Entry 6V40 (X-ray diffraction, 2.10 A resolution); this record covers chains A and C.

[Chain A (and C)]
Name: PG_binding_3 domain-containing protein
Source organism: Salmonella typhi
Notes: chain C of this document is another copy of the same molecule, construct and numbering; everything in this record applies to it too
Reference sequence: Q8Z6A5 (Q8Z6A5_SALTI); residues 19-197 here correspond to UniProt positions 2-180 (UniProt number = residue number - 17)
Chain sequence (197 residues; each row starts with the number of its first residue):
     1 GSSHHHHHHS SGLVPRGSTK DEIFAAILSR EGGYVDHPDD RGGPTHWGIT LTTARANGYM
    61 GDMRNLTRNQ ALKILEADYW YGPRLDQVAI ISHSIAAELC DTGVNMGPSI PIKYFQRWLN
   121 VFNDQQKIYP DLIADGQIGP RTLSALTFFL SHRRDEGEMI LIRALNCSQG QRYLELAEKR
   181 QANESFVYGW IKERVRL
Disordered / not traced: 1-4 (chain C: 1-7)
Sequence notes: expression tag (1-18)
Small-molecule neighbours: 2,6-diaminopimelic acid (API): His-6, Asp-78, Gln-116, Ile-133, Asp-135, Gln-137, Ile-138, Gly-139, Pro-140, Arg-141, Thr-142
Reported in the primary citation:
  - catalytic residues: Glu-31, Asp-36, Thr-45
  - binding site for 2,6-diaminopimelic acid: Asp-135, Thr-142
  - specificity-determining residues: Ile-133, Gln-137, Gln-181, Asn-183

[Chain A / chain C interface]
Pairs across the interface (62; chain A residue first):
  Arg-117(A) / Leu-174(C)
  Arg-117(A) / Glu-178(C)  salt bridge
  Trp-118(A) / Gly-170(C)
  Trp-118(A) / Leu-174(C)  hydrophobic
  Trp-118(A) / Val-187(C)  hydrophobic
  Val-121(A) / Leu-174(C)  hydrophobic
  Val-121(A) / Glu-184(C)
  Phe-122(A) / Tyr-188(C)  hydrophobic
  Gln-125(A) / Arg-180(C)  hydrogen bond
  Gln-125(A) / Glu-184(C)
  Arg-153(A) / Tyr-188(C)
  Glu-156(A) / Tyr-188(C)  hydrogen bond
  Glu-156(A) / Lys-192(C)  salt bridge
  Gly-157(A) / Tyr-188(C)
  Ile-160(A) / Tyr-188(C)
  Ile-160(A) / Ile-191(C)  hydrophobic
  Ile-160(A) / Lys-192(C)
  Ile-160(A) / Val-195(C)  hydrophobic
  Arg-163(A) / Ile-191(C)
  Arg-163(A) / Val-195(C)
  Arg-163(A) / Arg-196(C)  hydrogen bond (side chain-backbone)
  Ala-164(A) / Ile-191(C)  hydrophobic
  Asn-166(A) / Cys-167(C)
  Cys-167(A) / Asn-166(C)
  Cys-167(A) / Cys-167(C)
  Ser-168(A) / Gln-171(C)  hydrogen bond
  Gly-170(A) / Trp-118(C)
  Gln-171(A) / Ser-168(C)  hydrogen bond
  Gln-171(A) / Gln-171(C)
  Leu-174(A) / Arg-117(C)
  Leu-174(A) / Trp-118(C)  hydrophobic
  Leu-174(A) / Val-121(C)  hydrophobic
  Glu-175(A) / Arg-117(C)
  Ala-177(A) / Val-121(C)  hydrophobic
  Glu-178(A) / Arg-117(C)  salt bridge
  Arg-180(A) / Gln-125(C)  hydrogen bond
  Glu-184(A) / Val-121(C)
  Glu-184(A) / Gln-125(C)
  Val-187(A) / Trp-118(C)  hydrophobic
  Tyr-188(A) / Phe-122(C)  hydrophobic
  Tyr-188(A) / Arg-153(C)  hydrogen bond
  Tyr-188(A) / Glu-156(C)  hydrogen bond
  Tyr-188(A) / Gly-157(C)
  Tyr-188(A) / Ile-160(C)  hydrophobic
  Ile-191(A) / Trp-118(C)  hydrophobic
  Ile-191(A) / Phe-122(C)  hydrophobic
  Ile-191(A) / Ile-160(C)
  Ile-191(A) / Arg-163(C)  hydrogen bond (backbone-side chain)
  Lys-192(A) / Glu-156(C)  salt bridge
  Lys-192(A) / Ile-160(C)
  Lys-192(A) / Arg-163(C)  hydrogen bond (backbone-side chain)
  Val-195(A) / Arg-163(C)  hydrogen bond (backbone-side chain)
  Val-195(A) / Cys-167(C)  hydrophobic
  Arg-196(A) / Arg-163(C)
  Arg-196(A) / Arg-194(C)
  Arg-196(A) / Arg-196(C)  hydrogen bond (backbone-backbone)
  Arg-196(A) / Leu-197(C)
  Leu-197(A) / Arg-16(C)
  Leu-197(A) / Arg-163(C)
  Leu-197(A) / Asn-166(C)
  Leu-197(A) / Arg-194(C)
  Leu-197(A) / Arg-196(C)
Interface residues without a listed pair, chain A (32 interface residues in all): Tyr-114, Phe-149, Met-159
Interface residues without a listed pair, chain C (33 interface residues in all): Tyr-114, Phe-149, Ala-164, Glu-175, Ala-177

[Summary]
Chain A and chain C form an interface of 32 and 33 residues respectively, with 12 hydrogen bonds and 4 salt
bridges. Polar pairs include Arg-117(A)/Glu-178(C), Glu-156(A)/Lys-192(C) and Gln-125(A)/Arg-180(C). Ligands
of chain A: 2,6-diaminopimelic acid. From the paper: catalytic residues Glu-31(A), Asp-36(A) and Thr-45(A); a
binding site for 2,6-diaminopimelic acid at Asp-135(A) and Thr-142(A).
Both chains are PG_binding_3 domain-containing protein (Salmonella typhi). Entry 6V40 (Structure of Salmonella
Typhi TtsA) was determined by X-ray diffraction.
